3R1P - chain A; structure by X-ray diffraction, 1.85 A resolution.

Chain A:
Molecule: Odorant binding protein, antennal
Organism: Anopheles gambiae
Reference sequence: Q7PXT9 (Q7PXT9_ANOGA); residues 2-127 here correspond to UniProt positions 29-154 (UniProt number = residue number + 27)
Amino-acid sequence (127 residues; row label = number of the first residue in the row):
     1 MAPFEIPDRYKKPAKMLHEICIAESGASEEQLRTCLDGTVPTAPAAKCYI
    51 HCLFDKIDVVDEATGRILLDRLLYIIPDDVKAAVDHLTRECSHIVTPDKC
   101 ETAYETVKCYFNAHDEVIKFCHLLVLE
Disordered / not traced: 1-8, 75-85
Disulfide bonds: Cys-21/Cys-52, Cys-35/Cys-121, Cys-48/Cys-100, Cys-91/Cys-109
Differences from the reference sequence: initiating methionine (1)

Overview:
Chain A is Odorant binding protein, antennal (Anopheles gambiae); the structure, Odorant Binding Protein 7
from Anopheles gambiae with Four Disulfide Bridges, form P1, was determined by X-ray diffraction (same
publication as 3R1O and 3R1V).
